Entry 1E6R (X-ray diffraction, 2.50 A resolution); this record covers chains A and B.

[Chain A (and B)]
Molecule: Chitinase B
From: Serratia marcescens
Notes: chain B of this document is another copy of the same molecule, construct and numbering; everything in this record applies to it too
UniProt: Q54276 (Q54276); residues 1-499 here = UniProt positions 1-499
Sequence (499 residues; row label = number of the first residue in the row):
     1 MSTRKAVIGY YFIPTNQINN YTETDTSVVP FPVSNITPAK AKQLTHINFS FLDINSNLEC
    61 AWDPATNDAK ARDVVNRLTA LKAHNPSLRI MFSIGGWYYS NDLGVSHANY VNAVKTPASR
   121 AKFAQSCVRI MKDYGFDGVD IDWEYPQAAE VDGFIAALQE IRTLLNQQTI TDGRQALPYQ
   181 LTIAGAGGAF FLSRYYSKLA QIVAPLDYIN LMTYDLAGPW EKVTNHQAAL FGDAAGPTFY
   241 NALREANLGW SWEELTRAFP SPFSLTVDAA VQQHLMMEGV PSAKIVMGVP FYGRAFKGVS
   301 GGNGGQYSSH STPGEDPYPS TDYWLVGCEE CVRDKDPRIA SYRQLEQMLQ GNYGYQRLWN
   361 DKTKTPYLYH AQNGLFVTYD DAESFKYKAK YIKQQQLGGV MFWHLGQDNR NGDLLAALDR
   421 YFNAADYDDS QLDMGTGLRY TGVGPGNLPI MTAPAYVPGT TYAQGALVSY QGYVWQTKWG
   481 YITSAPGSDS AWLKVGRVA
Unresolved in the structure: 1-2, 499 (chain B: 1-2)
Disulfide bonds: Cys328-Cys331
Residues lining bound ligands: allosamizoline / 2-acetamido-2-deoxy-beta-D-allopyranose: Tyr10, Phe12, Pro14, Phe51, Gly96, Trp97, Tyr98, Asp142, Glu144, Ala184, Met212, Tyr214, Asp215, Tyr292, Arg294, Asp334, Ile339, Met401, Trp403, Gln407
What the authors report for this chain:
  - binding site for allosamizoline: Asp142
  - conformationally variable residues (side-chain flip): Asp142
  - catalytic residues: Glu144
  - catalytic residues: Asp140 (proposed by the authors, not directly observed)
  - mutagenesis - Y10F, S93A: decreased catalytic activity

[Interface between chain A and chain B]
Contacting residue pairs (48):
  Asp102(A) - Thr483(B)  hydrogen bond
  Asp102(A) - Ser484(B)
  Leu103(A) - Gly459(B)
  Leu103(A) - Thr461(B)
  Leu103(A) - Thr483(B)
  Gln147(A) - Ser484(B)
  Phe190(A) - Trp479(B)
  Ser193(A) - Trp479(B)
  Ser193(A) - Ser490(B)  hydrogen bond
  Arg194(A) - Thr483(B)
  Trp220(A) - Tyr481(B)  hydrogen bond (backbone-side chain)
  Tyr240(A) - Glu253(B)  hydrogen bond
  Tyr240(A) - Lys478(B)
  Tyr240(A) - Trp479(B)  hydrophobic
  Ala242(A) - Trp479(B)  hydrophobic
  Arg244(A) - Trp252(B)  hydrogen bond (backbone-backbone)
  Arg244(A) - Glu253(B)  salt bridge
  Glu245(A) - Ser251(B)  hydrogen bond
  Glu245(A) - Trp252(B)  hydrogen bond (side chain-backbone)
  Glu245(A) - Glu253(B)  hydrogen bond (side chain-backbone)
  Glu245(A) - Lys478(B)  salt bridge
  Glu245(A) - Ser490(B)
  Ala246(A) - Ser490(B)
  Ser251(A) - Arg244(B)
  Ser251(A) - Glu245(B)  hydrogen bond
  Trp252(A) - Tyr240(B)
  Trp252(A) - Arg244(B)  hydrogen bond (backbone-backbone)
  Trp252(A) - Glu245(B)
  Trp252(A) - Trp252(B)
  Trp252(A) - Leu255(B)
  Trp252(A) - Thr256(B)  hydrogen bond
  Glu253(A) - Tyr240(B)
  Glu253(A) - Glu245(B)  hydrogen bond (backbone-side chain)
  Leu255(A) - Trp252(B)
  Thr256(A) - Trp252(B)  hydrogen bond
  Lys478(A) - Glu245(B)  salt bridge
  Trp479(A) - Phe190(B)  hydrophobic
  Trp479(A) - Ala242(B)  hydrophobic
  Tyr481(A) - Trp220(B)  hydrogen bond (side chain-backbone)
  Thr483(A) - Asp102(B)  hydrogen bond
  Thr483(A) - Leu103(B)
  Thr483(A) - Arg194(B)  hydrogen bond
  Ser484(A) - Asp102(B)
  Ser484(A) - Gln147(B)
  Ser488(A) - Gln147(B)
  Ser488(A) - Ala148(B)
  Asp489(A) - Gln147(B)
  Ser490(A) - Glu245(B)
Interface residues without a listed pair, chain A (30 interface residues in all): Ala148, Gly249, Trp250, Gly459, Thr461
Interface residues without a listed pair, chain B (29 interface residues in all): Ser193, Asn247, Trp250, Ser488, Asp489

[Summary]
The interface between chain A and chain B involves 30 residues on one side and 29 on the other; the contacts
include 16 hydrogen bonds and 3 salt bridges. Among the polar pairs are Arg244(A)-Glu253(B),
Glu245(A)-Lys478(B) and Asp102(A)-Thr483(B). The paper reports catalytic residues Glu144(A) and Asp140(A);
Y10F and S93A of chain A reduce catalytic activity.
Both chains are Chitinase B (Serratia marcescens). Entry 1E6R (Chitinase B from Serratia marcescens wildtype
in complex with inhibitor allosamidin) was determined by X-ray diffraction, deposited together with 1E6N, 1E6P
and 1E6Z.
